PDB entry 5NL0 | X-ray diffraction, 5.40 A resolution (low resolution: residue-level contacts below are approximate; hydrogen-bond / salt-bridge calls are withheld) | chains A and I of the 11 polymer chains in the assembly

[Chain A]
Name: Histone H3.2
Source organism: Xenopus laevis
UniProt: P84233 (H32_XENLA); residues 1-135 here correspond to UniProt positions 2-136 (UniProt number = residue number + 1)
Amino-acid sequence (135 residues; numbered 1 to 135; the number before each row is that of its first residue):
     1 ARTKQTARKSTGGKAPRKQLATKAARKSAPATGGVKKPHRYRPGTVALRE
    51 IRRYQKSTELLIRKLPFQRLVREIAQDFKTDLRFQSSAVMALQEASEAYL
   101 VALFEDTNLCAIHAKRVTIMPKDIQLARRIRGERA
Unresolved in the structure: 1-37
Differences from the reference sequence: engineered mutation Ala102 (Gly103 in P84233)
UniProt features mapped onto this chain:
  - modified residue: Arg2 (Asymmetric dimethylarginine), Thr3 (Phosphothreonine), Lys4 (Allysine), Gln5 (5-glutamyl dopamine), Thr6 (Phosphothreonine), Arg8 (Citrulline), Lys9 (N6,N6,N6-trimethyllysine), Ser10 (ADP-ribosylserine), Thr11 (Phosphothreonine), Lys14 (N6-(2-hydroxyisobutyryl)lysine), Arg17 (Asymmetric dimethylarginine), Lys18 (N6-(2-hydroxyisobutyryl)lysine), Lys23 (N6-(2-hydroxyisobutyryl)lysine), Arg26 (Citrulline), Lys27 (N6,N6,N6-trimethyllysine), Ser28 (ADP-ribosylserine), Lys36 (N6,N6,N6-trimethyllysine), Lys37 (N6-methyllysine), Tyr41 (Phosphotyrosine), Lys56 (N6,N6,N6-trimethyllysine) and 8 more in UniProt
  - lipidation: Cys110 (S-palmitoyl cysteine)

[Chain I]
Molecule: 197-nt DNA strand
Source organism: synthetic construct
Sequence (197 nucleotides; row label = number of the first residue in the row; numbers below 1 keep their minus sign (DA-98 is residue -98)):
   -98 ACTACGTAATATTGGCCAGCTAGGATATCACAATCCCGGTGCCGAGGCCG
   -48 CTCAATTGGTCGTAGACAGCTCTAGCACCGCTTAAACGCACGTACGGAAT
     2 CCGTACGTGCGTTTAAGCGGTGCTAGAGCTGTCTACGACCAATTGAGCGG
    52 CCTCGGCACCGGGATTGTGATATCCTAGCTGGCCAATATTACGTAGT
Unresolved in the structure: -98 to -97, 97-98

[Chain A / chain I interface]
Pairs across the interface (24; chain A residue first):
  Arg40(A) with DC-8(I); DG-7(I); DA71(I)
  Tyr41(A) with DG70(I)
  Arg42(A) with DA-5(I); DG70(I)
  Pro43(A) with DA-5(I)
  Thr45(A) with DG70(I)
  Arg63(A) with DA-14(I); DA-13(I)
  Arg72(A) with DC-23(I)
  Arg83(A) with DG-24(I); DC-23(I)
  Phe84(A) with DG-24(I); DC-23(I)
  Gln85(A) with DG-24(I)
  Ser86(A) with DG-24(I)
  Arg116(A) with DG-3(I); DG-2(I)
  Val117(A) with DG-3(I)
  Thr118(A) with DC-4(I); DG-3(I)
  Met120(A) with DG-3(I); DG-2(I)
Other interface residues (no listed pair), chain A (16 interface residues in all): His39
Other interface residues (no listed pair), chain I (15 interface residues in all): DA-9, DT-6, DT69

[Overview]
16 residues of chain A face 15 of chain I across their interface.
Here chain A is Histone H3.2 (Xenopus laevis) and chain I is a 197-nt DNA strand (synthetic construct). Entry
5NL0 (Crystal structure of a 197-bp palindromic 601L nucleosome in complex with linker histone H1) was
determined by X-ray diffraction.
